PDB entry 3MG8 | X-ray diffraction, 2.59 A resolution | chains T and U of the 28 polymer chains in the assembly

Chain T:
Name: Proteasome component C1
Organism: Saccharomyces cerevisiae
Notes: EC 3.4.25.1
UniProtKB: P21242 (PSA3_YEAST); the construct lacks a stretch of the UniProt sequence and is renumbered around it, so the offset changes along the chain: 1-180 = UniProt 1-180; 181-199 = UniProt 184-202; 201-206 = UniProt 203-208; 207-218 = UniProt 211-222; 1 more segments
Sequence (248 residues; row label = number of the first residue in the row; note: 1 number in that range is skipped by the numbering (no residue carries it; nothing is unmodelled there); a row labelled like 180A-180C holds insertion residues (180A, then the next letters in order)):
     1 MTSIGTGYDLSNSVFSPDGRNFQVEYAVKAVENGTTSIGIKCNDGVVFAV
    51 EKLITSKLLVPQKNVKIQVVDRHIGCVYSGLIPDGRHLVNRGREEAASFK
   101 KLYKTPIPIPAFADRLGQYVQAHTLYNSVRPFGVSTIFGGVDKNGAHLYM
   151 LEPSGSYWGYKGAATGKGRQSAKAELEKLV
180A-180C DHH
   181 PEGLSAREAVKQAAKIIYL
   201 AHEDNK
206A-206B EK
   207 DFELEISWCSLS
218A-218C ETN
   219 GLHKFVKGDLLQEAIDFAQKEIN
Disordered / not traced: 1-11
Swiss-Prot annotation at these positions:
  - modified residue: Thr2 (N-acetylthreonine)

Chain U:
Name: Proteasome component C7-alpha
Organism: Saccharomyces cerevisiae
Notes: EC 3.4.25.1
UniProtKB: P21243 (PSA6_YEAST); the construct lacks a stretch of the UniProt sequence and is renumbered around it, so the offset changes along the chain: -3 to 34 = UniProt 1-38; 35-143 = UniProt 40-148; 144-179 = UniProt 150-185; 180-184 = UniProt 191-195; 2 more segments
Sequence (252 residues; row label = number of the first residue in the row; note: 1 number in that range is skipped by the numbering (no residue carries it; nothing is unmodelled there); a row labelled like 179A-179E holds insertion residues (179A, then the next letters in order); numbers below 1 keep their minus sign (Met-3 is residue -3)):
    -3 MSGAAAASAAGYDRHITIFSPEGRLYQVEYAFKATNQT
   34A N
    35 INSLAVRGKDCTVVISQKKVPDKLLDPTTVSYIFCISRTIGMVVNGPIPD
    85 ARNAALRAKAEAAEFRYKYGYDMPCDVLAKRMANLSQIYTQRAYMRPLGV
   135 ILTFVSVDE
  143A E
   144 LGPSIYKTDPAGYYVGYKATATGPKQQEITTNLENH
179A-179E FKKSK
   180 IDHIN
184G-184H EE
   185 SWEKVVEFAITHMIDALGTEFSKNDLEVGVATKD
   220 KFFTLSAENIEERLVAIAEQD
Disordered / not traced: -3 to 5

Chain T / chain U interface:
Contacting residue pairs (65; chain T residue first):
  Ser13(T) - Gln23(U)
  Ser13(T) - Arg130(U)
  Val14(T) - His11(U)
  Val14(T) - Gln23(U)
  Phe15(T) - Gln23(U)  hydrogen bond (backbone-side chain)
  Phe15(T) - Tyr26(U)  hydrophobic
  Phe15(T) - Ala27(U)  hydrophobic
  Phe15(T) - Ala30(U)  hydrophobic
  Phe15(T) - Arg130(U)
  Phe15(T) - Pro131(U)
  Phe15(T) - Gly133(U)
  Ser16(T) - Tyr26(U)
  Pro17(T) - Tyr26(U)  hydrophobic
  Pro17(T) - Lys29(U)
  Gly19(T) - Tyr26(U)
  Gly19(T) - Ala30(U)
  Gly19(T) - Gln33(U)
  Arg20(T) - Gln33(U)
  Asn21(T) - Arg130(U)
  Asp114(T) - Arg86(U)
  Gln118(T) - Arg86(U)  hydrogen bond (side chain-backbone)
  Gln118(T) - Asn87(U)
  Gln118(T) - Leu90(U)
  Gln121(T) - Pro83(U)
  Gln121(T) - Asp84(U)
  Gln121(T) - Asn87(U)  hydrogen bond
  Gln121(T) - Arg130(U)
  Gln121(T) - Leu132(U)
  Thr124(T) - Arg130(U)  hydrogen bond (backbone-side chain)
  Leu125(T) - Asn87(U)
  Leu125(T) - Tyr128(U)
  Leu125(T) - Met129(U)
  Leu125(T) - Arg130(U)  hydrogen bond (backbone-backbone)
  Leu125(T) - Leu132(U)  hydrophobic
  Tyr126(T) - Tyr128(U)
  Tyr126(T) - Met129(U)  hydrophobic
  Asn127(T) - Ala127(U)
  Ser154(T) - Pro83(U)
  Gly155(T) - Pro83(U)
  Ser156(T) - Ile82(U)
  Ser156(T) - Pro83(U)
  Tyr157(T) - Arg86(U)  hydrogen bond (backbone-side chain)
  Trp158(T) - Leu59(U)  hydrophobic
  Trp158(T) - Thr63(U)
  Trp158(T) - Val64(U)  hydrophobic
  Trp158(T) - Ser65(U)
  Trp158(T) - Tyr66(U)
  Trp158(T) - Ile82(U)  hydrophobic
  Trp158(T) - Arg86(U)
  Gly159(T) - Leu59(U)
  Gly159(T) - Asp60(U)  hydrogen bond (backbone-backbone)
  Gly159(T) - Thr63(U)  hydrogen bond (backbone-side chain)
  Tyr160(T) - Leu58(U)
  Tyr160(T) - Leu59(U)
  Tyr160(T) - Asp60(U)
  Lys161(T) - Lys57(U)
  Lys161(T) - Leu58(U)  hydrogen bond (backbone-backbone)
  Lys161(T) - Leu59(U)
  Gly162(T) - Leu58(U)
  Lys173(T) - Leu58(U)
  Leu176(T) - Leu58(U)  hydrophobic
  Glu177(T) - Asp56(U)
  Glu177(T) - Lys57(U)
  Glu177(T) - Leu58(U)
  Asp180A(T) - Lys57(U)  salt bridge
Also at the interface, not in a pair above, chain T (33 interface residues in all): Asn12, Asp18, Lys41, Tyr149, Val180
Also at the interface, not in a pair above, chain U (31 interface residues in all): Arg10, Pro61

Summary:
33 residues of chain T and 31 residues of chain U are in contact; the contacts include 9 hydrogen bonds and 1
salt bridge. Polar pairs include Asp180A(T)-Lys57(U), Phe15(T)-Gln23(U) and Gln118(T)-Arg86(U).
Chain T is Proteasome component C1 and chain U is Proteasome component C7-alpha, both from Saccharomyces
cerevisiae; the structure, Structure of yeast 20S open-gate proteasome with Compound 16, was determined by
X-ray diffraction, deposited together with 3MG0, 3MG6, 3MG7 and 3MG4.
